Entry 9JVG (electron microscopy, 2.76 A resolution); this record covers chains A and S of the 5 polymer chains in the assembly.

[Chain A]
Protein: Guanine nucleotide-binding protein G(s) subunit alpha isoforms short
Source organism: Homo sapiens
Sequence (361 residues; each row starts with the number of its first residue; note: 33 numbers in that range are skipped by the numbering (no residue carries them; nothing is unmodelled there)):
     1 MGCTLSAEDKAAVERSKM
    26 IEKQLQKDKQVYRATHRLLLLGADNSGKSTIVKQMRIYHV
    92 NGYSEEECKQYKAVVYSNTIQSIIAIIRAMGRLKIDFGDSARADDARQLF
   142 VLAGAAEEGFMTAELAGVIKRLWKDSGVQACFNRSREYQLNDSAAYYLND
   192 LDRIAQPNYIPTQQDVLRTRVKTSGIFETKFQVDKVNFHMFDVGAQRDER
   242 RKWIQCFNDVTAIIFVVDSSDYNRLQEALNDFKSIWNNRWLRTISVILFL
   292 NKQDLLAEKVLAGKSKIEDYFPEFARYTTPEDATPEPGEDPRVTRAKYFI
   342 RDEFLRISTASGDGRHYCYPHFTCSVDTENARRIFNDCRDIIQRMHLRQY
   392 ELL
Not modelled in the structure: 1-3, 92-211

[Chain S]
Protein: scFv16
Source organism: synthetic construct
Notes: antibody fragment or engineered binder
Sequence (285 residues; each row starts with the number of its first residue; note: 13 numbers in that range are skipped by the numbering (no residue carries them; nothing is unmodelled there); a row labelled like 121A-121N holds insertion residues (121A, then the next letters in order); numbers below 1 keep their minus sign (Met-36 is residue -36)):
   -36 MLLVNQSHQGFNKEHTSKMVSAIVLYVLLAAAAHSAFAVQLVESGGGLVQ
    14 PGGSRKLSCSASGFAFSSFGMHWVRQAPEKGLEWVAYISSGSGTIYYADT
    64 VKGRFTISRDDPKNTLFLQMTSLRSEDTAMYYCVRSIYYYGSSPFDFWGQ
   114 GTTLTVSA
121A-121N GGGGSGGGGSGGGG
   135 SADIVMTQATSSVPVTPGESVSISCRSSKSLLHSNGNTYLYWFLQRPGQS
   185 PQLLIYRMSNLASGVPDRFSGSGSGTAFTLTISRLEAEDVGVYYCMQHLE
   235 YPLTFGAGTKLEL
Not modelled in the structure: -36 to 1, 121A-121N, 148-150, 247
Disulfide bonds: Cys22-Cys96

[Interface between chain A and chain S]
Residue-residue contacts - 25 pairs, chain A then chain S:
  Thr4(A) - His167(S)
  Leu5(A) - His167(S)
  Ser6(A) - His167(S)
  Ser6(A) - Asn169(S)
  Ser6(A) - Tyr173(S)  hydrogen bond
  Ala7(A) - Tyr235(S)  hydrophobic
  Glu8(A) - Tyr101(S)
  Glu8(A) - Pro107(S)
  Glu8(A) - Tyr173(S)
  Glu8(A) - Tyr175(S)  hydrogen bond
  Glu8(A) - Arg191(S)  salt bridge
  Glu8(A) - His232(S)
  Asp9(A) - Asn169(S)  hydrogen bond
  Asp9(A) - Tyr173(S)
  Ala11(A) - Tyr101(S)  hydrophobic
  Ala12(A) - Tyr101(S)
  Glu14(A) - Ser52(S)  hydrogen bond
  Glu14(A) - Ser53(S)
  Glu14(A) - Gly56(S)  hydrogen bond (side chain-backbone)
  Glu14(A) - Thr57(S)  hydrogen bond
  Arg15(A) - Ile100(S)
  Arg15(A) - Tyr101(S)
  Arg15(A) - Tyr102(S)
  Met18(A) - Ser53(S)
  Met18(A) - Gly54(S)
Other interface residues (no listed pair), chain S (20 interface residues in all): Ser31, Tyr50, Ser55, Leu233

[Overview]
11 residues of chain A and 20 residues of chain S are in contact, with 6 hydrogen bonds and 1 salt bridge.
Among the polar pairs are Glu8(A)-Arg191(S), Ser6(A)-Tyr173(S) and Glu8(A)-Tyr175(S).
Here chain A is Guanine nucleotide-binding protein G(s) subunit alpha isoforms short (Homo sapiens) and chain
S is scFv16 (synthetic construct). Entry 9JVG (Cryo-EM structure of the mmGPR4-Gs complex in pH6.2) was
determined by electron microscopy together with 8ZD1, 8ZF6, 8ZF9, 8ZFA and 8ZFC from the same study.
